PDB entry 6MAT | electron microscopy, 4.50 A resolution (low resolution: residue-level contacts below are approximate; hydrogen-bond / salt-bridge calls are withheld) | chains E and G of the 7 polymer chains in the assembly

# Chain E
Protein: Rix7 mutant
Organism: Chaetomium thermophilum (strain DSM 1495 / CBS 144.50 / IMI 039719)
UniProt: G0RZG1 (G0RZG1_CHATD); numbering as in UniProt (aligned over 1-802)
Amino-acid sequence (813 residues; numbered 1 to 813; the number before each row is that of its first residue):
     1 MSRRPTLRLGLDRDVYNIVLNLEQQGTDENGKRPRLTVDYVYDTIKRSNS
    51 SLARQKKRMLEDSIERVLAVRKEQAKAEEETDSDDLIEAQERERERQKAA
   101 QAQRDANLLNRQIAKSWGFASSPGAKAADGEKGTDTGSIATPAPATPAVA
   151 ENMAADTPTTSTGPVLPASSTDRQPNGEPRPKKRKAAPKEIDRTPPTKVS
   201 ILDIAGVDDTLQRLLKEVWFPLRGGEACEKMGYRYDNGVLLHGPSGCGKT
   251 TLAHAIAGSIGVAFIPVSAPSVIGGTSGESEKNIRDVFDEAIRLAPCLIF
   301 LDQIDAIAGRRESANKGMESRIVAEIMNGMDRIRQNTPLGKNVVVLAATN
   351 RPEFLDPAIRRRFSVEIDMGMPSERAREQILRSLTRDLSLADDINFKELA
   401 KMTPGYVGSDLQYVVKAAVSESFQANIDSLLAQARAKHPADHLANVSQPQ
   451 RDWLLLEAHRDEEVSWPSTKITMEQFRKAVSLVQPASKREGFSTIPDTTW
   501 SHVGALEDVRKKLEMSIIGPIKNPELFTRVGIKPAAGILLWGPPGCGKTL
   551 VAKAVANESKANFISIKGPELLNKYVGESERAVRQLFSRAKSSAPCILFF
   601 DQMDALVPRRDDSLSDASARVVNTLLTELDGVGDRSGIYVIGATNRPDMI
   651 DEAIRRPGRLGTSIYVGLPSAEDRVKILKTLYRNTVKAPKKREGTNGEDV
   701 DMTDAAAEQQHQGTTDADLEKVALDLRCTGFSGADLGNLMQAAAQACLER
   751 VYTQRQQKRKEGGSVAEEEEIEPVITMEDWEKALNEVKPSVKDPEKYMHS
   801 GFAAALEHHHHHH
Disordered / not traced: 1-192, 687-711, 763-767, 791-813
Differences from the reference sequence: engineered mutation Q303 (Glu in G0RZG1), Q602 (Glu in G0RZG1); expression tag (803-813)
Residues lining bound ligands:
  - ATP (adenosine-5'-triphosphate), molecule 1: D203, I204, P244, S245, G246, C247, G248, K249, T250, T251, N350, I380, G408, S409, Q412
  - ATP, molecule 2: D331, R334, R362
  - ATP, molecule 3: D630, R656, R659

# Chain G
Protein: unknown protein
Organism: Chaetomium thermophilum var. thermophilum DSM 1495
Amino-acid sequence (27 residues; row label = number of the first residue in the row; X marks 27 residues of unknown identity (built as UNK)):
     1 XXXXXXXXXXXXXXXXXXXXXXXXXXX

# Chain E / chain G interface
Interface residues of chain E (facing chain G), 7 residues: G275, T276, S277, K316, K574, Y575, V576

# Overview
No residue of chain E is in contact with chain G. Bound to chain E: 3 copies of ATP.
Chain E is Rix7 mutant (Chaetomium thermophilum (strain DSM 1495 / CBS 144.50 / IMI 039719)) and chain G is
unknown protein (Chaetomium thermophilum var. thermophilum DSM 1495); the structure, Cryo-EM structure of the
essential ribosome assembly AAA-ATPase Rix7, was determined by electron microscopy.
